PDB entry 6YNX | electron microscopy, 2.50 A resolution | chains A and M of the 41 polymer chains in the assembly

== Chain A ==
Molecule: subunit a
Source organism: Tetrahymena thermophila
Reference sequence: Q951C1 (Q951C1_TETTH); residue numbers follow UniProt; this construct covers 1-446
Amino-acid sequence (446 residues; numbered 1 to 446; the number before each row is that of its first residue):
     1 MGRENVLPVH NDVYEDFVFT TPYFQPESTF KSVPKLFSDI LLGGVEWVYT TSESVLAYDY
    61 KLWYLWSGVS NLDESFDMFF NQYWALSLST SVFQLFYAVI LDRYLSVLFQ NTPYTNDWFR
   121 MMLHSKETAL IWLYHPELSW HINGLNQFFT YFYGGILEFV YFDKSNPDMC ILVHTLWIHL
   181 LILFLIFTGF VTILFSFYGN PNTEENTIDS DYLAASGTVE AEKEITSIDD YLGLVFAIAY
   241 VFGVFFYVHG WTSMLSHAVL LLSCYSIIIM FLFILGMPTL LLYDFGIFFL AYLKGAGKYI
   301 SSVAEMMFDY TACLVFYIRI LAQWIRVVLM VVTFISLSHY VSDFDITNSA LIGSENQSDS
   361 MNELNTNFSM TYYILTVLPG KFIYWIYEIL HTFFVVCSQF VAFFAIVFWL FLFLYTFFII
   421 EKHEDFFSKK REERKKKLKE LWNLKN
Unresolved in the structure: 1-13
Small-molecule neighbours:
  - 1,2-diacyl-sn-glycero-3-phosphocholine (PC1), molecule 1: L213, S216, G217, E220, K223, I225, Y231, L234, V235, I238, A239, F404, A405, F408, W409
  - 1,2-diacyl-sn-glycero-3-phosphocholine (PC1), molecule 2: Y283, D284, G286
  - Ubiquinone-8 (UQ8): H174, W177, I178, L180, L181, F184
What the authors report for this chain:
  - self-association interface (contacts with another copy of this molecule): N362 to L364

== Chain M ==
Molecule: ATPTT7
Source organism: Tetrahymena thermophila
Reference sequence: I7M980 (I7M980_TETTS); residue numbers follow UniProt; this construct covers 1-221
Amino-acid sequence (221 residues; each row starts with the number of its first residue):
     1 MDNYFTAITL LGLRDQNLPP FKDARLQRYK SIKKMIDLIE TTTKLAPPMP VELFMLNPTD
    61 PEWDDDMTYP TITHATALYK SSALAGNLFL YAYNYNNFTA NIRLRTMRYL FPVVSLAIFG
   121 NIYWDYRSQL VKVNLFDEYI QARAQELVKQ NEYLLEHEDV KRYVWWYEDL KETLARVHRQ
   181 ANNHKACDFK DSEIILQDFI RRYTNPKDNL PIKFHPQGQT F
Small-molecule neighbours: Ubiquinone-8 (UQ8): L90, N94, F98, F111

== Chain A / chain M interface ==
Contacting residue pairs (80; chain A residue first):
  F80(A) with F5(M), hydrophobic
  W84(A) with F5(M); R14(M)
  L88(A) with R14(M)
  V92(A) with A175(M)
  F93(A) with K171(M); A175(M), hydrophobic
  Q94(A) with R14(M)
  L95(A) with V177(M), hydrophobic
  F96(A) with Y167(M); K171(M); L174(M), hydrophobic
  A98(A) with F5(M); T6(M); T9(M)
  V99(A) with T6(M); I39(M), hydrophobic; T43(M); L174(M), hydrophobic
  I100(A) with Y167(M), hydrophobic
  L101(A) with F5(M), hydrophobic
  D102(A) with N3(M); Y4(M); F5(M), hydrogen bond (side chain-backbone); T6(M), hydrogen bond
  R103(A) with T43(M); Q219(M), hydrogen bond; F221(M), hydrogen bond (side chain-backbone)
  L105(A) with F5(M), hydrophobic
  S106(A) with F221(M)
  Q110(A) with F221(M)
  Y114(A) with M55(M), hydrophobic; P58(M), hydrophobic
  M121(A) with M55(M), hydrophobic
  M122(A) with F54(M)
  P136(A) with Y167(M)
  E137(A) with Y163(M), hydrogen bond (backbone-side chain); Y167(M)
  L138(A) with Y163(M)
  W140(A) with T43(M), hydrogen bond (side chain-backbone); A46(M); Y163(M); W166(M); Y167(M), hydrophobic; L170(M), hydrophobic; Q219(M), hydrogen bond (backbone-side chain)
  H141(A) with M49(M); P50(M); V51(M); Y163(M), hydrogen bond (backbone-side chain)
  N143(A) with Q219(M), hydrogen bond; T220(M); F221(M)
  G144(A) with P216(M); Q217(M); G218(M); Q219(M)
  L145(A) with V51(M); M55(M), hydrophobic
  Q147(A) with F214(M); H215(M), hydrogen bond (side chain-backbone); P216(M); G218(M); Q219(M); T220(M), hydrogen bond
  F148(A) with P216(M), hydrogen bond (backbone-backbone)
  F149(A) with M55(M), hydrophobic; N57(M); P58(M)
  Y151(A) with F214(M), hydrophobic
  F152(A) with P216(M), hydrophobic
  L157(A) with F221(M), hydrophobic
  I171(A) with A75(M)
  V173(A) with A75(M); L78(M), hydrophobic; Y79(M), hydrophobic
  L176(A) with Y79(M)
  W177(A) with Y79(M); S82(M), hydrogen bond
  L180(A) with Y79(M)
Other interface residues (no listed pair), chain A (44 interface residues in all): S87, F109, S139, Y153, L172
Other interface residues (no listed pair), chain M (38 interface residues in all): L10, T59

== In short ==
44 residues of chain A face 38 of chain M across their interface, with 13 hydrogen bonds. Polar pairs include
D102(A)-F5(M), D102(A)-T6(M) and R103(A)-Q219(M). Ubiquinone-8 is bound between chain A and chain M. Ligands
of chain A: 1,2-diacyl-sn-glycero-3-phosphocholine. From the paper: a self-association interface involving
N362(A).
Here chain A is subunit a and chain M is ATPTT7, both from Tetrahymena thermophila. Entry 6YNX (Cryo-EM
structure of Tetrahymena thermophila mitochondrial ATP synthase - Fo-subcomplex) was determined by electron
microscopy together with 6YNV, 6YNW, 6YNY, 6YNZ and 6YO0 from the same study.
